PDB entry 9FX2 | electron microscopy, 3.30 A resolution | chain A

Chain A:
Protein: CD109 antigen
Organism: Homo sapiens
Reference sequence: Q6YHK3 (CD109_HUMAN); numbering as in UniProt (aligned over 22-1271)
Amino-acid sequence (1253 residues; each row starts with the number of its first residue):
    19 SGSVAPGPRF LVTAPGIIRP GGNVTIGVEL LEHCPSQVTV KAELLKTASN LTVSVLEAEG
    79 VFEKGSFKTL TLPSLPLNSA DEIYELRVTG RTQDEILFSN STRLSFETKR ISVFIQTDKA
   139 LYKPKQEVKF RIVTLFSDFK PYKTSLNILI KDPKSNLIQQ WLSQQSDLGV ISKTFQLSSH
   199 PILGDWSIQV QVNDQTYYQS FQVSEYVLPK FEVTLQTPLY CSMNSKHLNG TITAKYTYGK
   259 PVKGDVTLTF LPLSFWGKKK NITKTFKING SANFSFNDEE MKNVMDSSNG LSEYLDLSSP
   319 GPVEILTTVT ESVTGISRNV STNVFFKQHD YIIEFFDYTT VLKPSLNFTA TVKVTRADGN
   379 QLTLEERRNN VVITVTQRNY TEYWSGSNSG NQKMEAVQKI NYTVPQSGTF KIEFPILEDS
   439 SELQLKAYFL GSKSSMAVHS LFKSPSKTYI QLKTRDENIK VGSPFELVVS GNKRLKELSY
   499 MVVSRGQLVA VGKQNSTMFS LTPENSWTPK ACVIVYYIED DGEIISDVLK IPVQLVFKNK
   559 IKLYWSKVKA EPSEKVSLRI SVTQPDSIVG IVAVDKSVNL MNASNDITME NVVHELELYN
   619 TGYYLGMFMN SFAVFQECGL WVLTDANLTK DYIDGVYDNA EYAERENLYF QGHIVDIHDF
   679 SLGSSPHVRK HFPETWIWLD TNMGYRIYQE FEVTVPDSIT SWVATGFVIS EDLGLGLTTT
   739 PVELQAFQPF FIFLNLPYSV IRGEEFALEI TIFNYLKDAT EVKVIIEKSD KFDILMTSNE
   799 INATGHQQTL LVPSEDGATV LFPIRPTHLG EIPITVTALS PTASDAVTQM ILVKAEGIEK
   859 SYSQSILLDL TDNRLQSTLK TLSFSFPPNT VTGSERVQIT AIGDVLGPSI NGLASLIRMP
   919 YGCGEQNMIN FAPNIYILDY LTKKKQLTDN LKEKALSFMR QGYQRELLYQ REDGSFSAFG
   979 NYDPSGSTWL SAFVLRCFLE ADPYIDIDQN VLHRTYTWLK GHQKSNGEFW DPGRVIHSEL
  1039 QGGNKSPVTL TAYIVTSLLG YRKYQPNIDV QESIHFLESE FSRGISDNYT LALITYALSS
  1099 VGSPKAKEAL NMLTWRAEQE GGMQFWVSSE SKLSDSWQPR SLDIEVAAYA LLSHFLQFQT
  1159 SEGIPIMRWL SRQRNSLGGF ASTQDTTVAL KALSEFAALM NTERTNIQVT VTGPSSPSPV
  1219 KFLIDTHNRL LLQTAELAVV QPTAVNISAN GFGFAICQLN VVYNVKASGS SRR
Unresolved in the structure: 19-22, 307-315, 399-410, 648-688, 1129-1138, 1265-1271
Sequence notes: expression tag (19-21); conflict Glu664 (Phe in Q6YHK3), Asn665 (Met in Q6YHK3), Leu666 (Glu in Q6YHK3), Tyr667 (Glu in Q6YHK3), Phe668 (Asn in Q6YHK3), Gln669 (Glu in Q6YHK3)
Disulfide bonds: Cys530-Cys636
Glycans and other covalent adducts: N-acetylglucosamine (NAG) linked to Asn41, Asn118, Asn365, Asn419, Asn1244
Curated features (UniProtKB/Swiss-Prot):
  - glycosylation (N-linked (GlcNAc...) asparagine): Asn68, Asn118, Asn247, Asn279, Asn365, Asn419, Asn513, Asn645, Asn1086
  - cross-link: Cys921 to Gln924 (Isoglutamyl cysteine thioester (Cys-Gln))

Overview:
N-acetylglucosamine is covalently linked to Asn41, Asn118, Asn365, Asn419 and Asn1244.
Chain A is CD109 antigen (Homo sapiens); the structure, Structure of methylamine activated CD109, was
determined by electron microscopy, deposited together with 9FX3 and 8S3O.
